Entry 2QUI (X-ray diffraction, 2.40 A resolution); this record covers chains A and B.

== Chain A (and B) ==
Molecule: Tryptophanyl-tRNA synthetase
From: Homo sapiens
Notes: EC 6.1.1.2; chain B of this document is another copy of the same molecule, construct and numbering; everything in this record applies to it too
UniProt: P23381 (SYWC_HUMAN); residue numbers follow UniProt; this construct covers 1-471
Amino-acid sequence (477 residues; numbered 1 to 477; the number before each row is that of its first residue):
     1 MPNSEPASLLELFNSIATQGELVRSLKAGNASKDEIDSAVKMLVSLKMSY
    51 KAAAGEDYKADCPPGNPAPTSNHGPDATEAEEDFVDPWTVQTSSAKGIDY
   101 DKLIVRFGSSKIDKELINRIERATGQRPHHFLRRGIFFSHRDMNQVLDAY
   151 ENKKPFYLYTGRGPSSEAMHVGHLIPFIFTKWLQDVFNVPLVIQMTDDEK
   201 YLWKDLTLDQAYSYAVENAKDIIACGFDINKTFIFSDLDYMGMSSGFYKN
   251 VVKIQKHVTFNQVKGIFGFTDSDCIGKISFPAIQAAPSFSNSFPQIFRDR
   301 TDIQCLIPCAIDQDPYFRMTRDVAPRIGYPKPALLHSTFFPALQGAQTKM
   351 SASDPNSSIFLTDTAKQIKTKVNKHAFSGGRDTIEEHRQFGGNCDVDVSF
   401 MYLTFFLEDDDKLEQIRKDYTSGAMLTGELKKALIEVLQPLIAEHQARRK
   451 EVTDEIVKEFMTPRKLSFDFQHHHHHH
Not modelled in the structure: 1-81, 472-477 (chain B: 1-96, 476-477)
Sequence notes: expression tag (472-477)
Small-molecule neighbours:
  - ATP (adenosine-5'-triphosphate): Pro-87, Trp-88, Arg-162, Gly-163, Ser-165, Ser-166, Ala-168, Met-169, His-170, Gly-172, His-173, Ala-310, Asp-312, Gln-313, Thr-338, Phe-339, Phe-340, Lys-349, Met-350, Ser-351, Ala-352, Ser-353
  - L-tryptophanamide (LTN): Tyr-159, Thr-160, Gly-161, Arg-162, Gly-163, Gln-194, Thr-196, Glu-199, Lys-200, Gln-284, Ile-307, Pro-308, Cys-309, Gln-313, Phe-317
  - Mg2+ (MG): Trp-88, Ser-165, Lys-200
UniProt features mapped onto this chain:
  - motif: Pro-164 to His-173 ('HIGH' region), Lys-349 to Ser-353 ('KMSKS' region)
  - modified residue: Lys-154 (N6-succinyllysine), Ser-351 (Phosphoserine)
  - natural variant: Arg-133 (R133C: In NEDMSBA; uncertain significance), Phe-138 (F138Y: In HMND9; uncertain significance), His-257 (H257R: In HMND9; uncertain significance), Asp-314 (D314G: In HMND9; uncertain significance), Ala-333 (A333T: In NEDMSBA; uncertain significance), Asp-419 (D419N: In NEDMSBA; uncertain significance), Arg-448 (R448W: In NEDMSBA; uncertain significance), Glu-455 (E455D: In a breast cancer sample)
What the authors report for this chain:
  - binding site for ATP: Arg-162, Gly-163, Ser-165, Ser-166, Ala-168, His-170, Gly-172, His-173, Lys-200, Asp-312, Gln-313, Phe-339, Phe-340, Lys-349, Met-350, Ser-351, Ser-353
  - contacts within the chain: Tyr-159/Gln-284 (hydrogen bond), Gln-284/Gln-313 (hydrogen bond), His-170/Met-350
  - specificity-determining residues: Asp-312 (proposed by the authors, not directly observed)
  - binding site for L-tryptophanamide: Glu-199, Gln-284
  - catalytic residues: Lys-200, Ser-351
  - catalytic residues: Lys-349 (proposed by the authors, not directly observed)
  - conformationally variable residues (order/disorder transition): Asp-83 to Ser-93

== How chain A and chain B interact ==
Contacting residue pairs - 71 pairs, chain A then chain B:
  Asp-198(A) with Tyr-248(B), hydrogen bond
  Tyr-201(A) with Val-252(B), hydrophobic; Lys-253(B); Lys-256(B), hydrogen bond (backbone-side chain); His-257(B)
  Leu-202(A) with Val-252(B); Lys-256(B)
  Lys-204(A) with Lys-256(B), hydrogen bond (backbone-side chain)
  Leu-208(A) with Lys-253(B)
  Leu-238(A) with Lys-249(B)
  Met-241(A) with Met-241(B); Gly-242(B); Tyr-248(B), hydrophobic
  Gly-242(A) with Met-241(B); Gly-242(B); Met-243(B); Ser-244(B), hydrogen bond (backbone-backbone)
  Met-243(A) with Gly-242(B), hydrogen bond (backbone-backbone)
  Ser-244(A) with Gly-242(B), hydrogen bond (backbone-backbone)
  Tyr-248(A) with Asp-198(B), hydrogen bond; Met-241(B), hydrophobic; Ile-283(B)
  Lys-249(A) with Leu-208(B)
  Val-252(A) with Tyr-201(B), hydrophobic; Leu-202(B), hydrophobic
  Lys-253(A) with Tyr-201(B); Leu-208(B)
  Gln-255(A) with Cys-274(B); Ile-275(B); Gly-276(B), hydrogen bond (backbone-backbone); Ser-279(B)
  Lys-256(A) with Tyr-201(B), hydrogen bond (side chain-backbone); Leu-202(B); Lys-204(B), hydrogen bond (side chain-backbone); Leu-206(B); Cys-274(B)
  His-257(A) with Tyr-201(B)
  Val-258(A) with Cys-274(B); Ile-275(B), hydrogen bond (backbone-backbone)
  Thr-259(A) with Ser-272(B); Asp-273(B); Cys-274(B); Ile-275(B)
  Phe-260(A) with Phe-260(B), hydrophobic; Asp-271(B); Asp-273(B), hydrogen bond (backbone-backbone)
  Asn-261(A) with Asp-271(B), hydrogen bond (side chain-backbone); Ser-272(B)
  Val-263(A) with Ile-275(B), hydrophobic
  Asp-271(A) with Phe-260(B), hydrogen bond (backbone-backbone); Asn-261(B), hydrogen bond (backbone-backbone); Lys-264(B), salt bridge
  Ser-272(A) with Thr-259(B); Asn-261(B)
  Asp-273(A) with Thr-259(B); Phe-260(B), hydrogen bond (backbone-backbone)
  Cys-274(A) with Gln-255(B); Lys-256(B); Val-258(B); Thr-259(B)
  Ile-275(A) with Gln-255(B); Val-258(B), hydrogen bond (backbone-backbone); Ile-278(B), hydrophobic; Ser-279(B)
  Gly-276(A) with Gln-255(B)
  Ile-278(A) with Phe-260(B), hydrophobic; Ile-275(B)
  Ser-279(A) with Gln-255(B); Ile-275(B); Ser-279(B), hydrogen bond
  Ile-283(A) with Tyr-248(B)
Interface residues without a listed pair, chain A (35 interface residues in all): Leu-206, Asp-237, Asp-239, Ala-282
Interface residues without a listed pair, chain B (36 interface residues in all): Asp-205, Asp-237, Leu-238, Val-263, Ala-282

== Summary ==
35 residues of chain A face 36 of chain B across their interface, with 18 hydrogen bonds and 1 salt bridge.
Among the polar pairs are Asp-271(A)/Lys-264(B), Asp-198(A)/Tyr-248(B) and Tyr-201(A)/Lys-256(B). The paper
reports catalytic residues Lys-200(A), Ser-351(A) and Lys-349(A); a binding site for ATP at Arg-162(A),
Gly-163(A) and Ser-165(A) among others.
Both chains are Tryptophanyl-tRNA synthetase (Homo sapiens). Entry 2QUI (Crystal structures of human
tryptophanyl-tRNA synthetase in complex with Tryptophanamide and ATP) was determined by X-ray diffraction
(same publication as 2QUH, 2QUJ and 2QUK).
